7XSC - chains A and E of the 3 polymer chains in the assembly; structure by X-ray diffraction, 2.88 A resolution.

[Chain A]
Protein: P5S-2B10 Heavy chain
From: Homo sapiens
Chain sequence (220 residues; numbered 1 to 220; the number before each row is that of its first residue):
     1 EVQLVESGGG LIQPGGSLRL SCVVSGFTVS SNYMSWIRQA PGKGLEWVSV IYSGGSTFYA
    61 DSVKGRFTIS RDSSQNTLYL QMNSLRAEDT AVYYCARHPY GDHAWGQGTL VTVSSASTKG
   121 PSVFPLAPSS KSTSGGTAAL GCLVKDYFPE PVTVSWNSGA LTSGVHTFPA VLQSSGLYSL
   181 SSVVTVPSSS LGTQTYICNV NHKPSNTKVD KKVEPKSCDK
Disordered / not traced: 1, 129-135, 215-220
Disulfides: Cys22-Cys95, Cys142-Cys198

[Chain E]
Protein: Spike protein S1
From: Severe acute respiratory syndrome coronavirus 2
Notes: fragment: receptor binding domain
Reference sequence: P0DTC2 (SPIKE_SARS2); residue numbers follow UniProt; this construct covers 319-529
Chain sequence (258 residues; numbered 278 to 535; the number before each row is that of its first residue):
   278 MLLVNQSHQG FNKEHTSKMV SAIVLYVLLA AAAHSAFAAD PRVQPTESIV RFPNITNLCP
   338 FGEVFNATRF ASVYAWNRKR ISNCVADYSV LYNSASFSTF KCYGVSPTKL NDLCFTNVYA
   398 DSFVIRGDEV RQIAPGQTGK IADYNYKLPD DFTGCVIAWN SNNLDSKVGG NYNYLYRLFR
   458 KSNLKPFERD ISTEIYQAGS TPCNGVEGFN CYFPLQSYGF QPTNGVGYQP YRVVVLSFEL
   518 LHAPATVCGP KKHHHHHH
Disordered / not traced: 278-333, 527-535
Sequence notes: initiating methionine (278); expression tag (279-318, 530-535)
UniProt features mapped onto this chain:
  - region: Arg403 to Asp405 (Integrin-binding motif), Asn448 to Phe456 (Immunodominant HLA epitope recognized by the CD8+)
  - glycosylation: Thr323 (O-linked (GalNAc) threonine), Ser325 (O-linked (HexNAc...) serine), Asn331 (N-linked (GlcNAc...) (complex) asparagine), Asn343 (N-linked (GlcNAc...) (complex) asparagine)
Disulfides: Cys336-Cys361, Cys379-Cys432, Cys391-Cys525, Cys480-Cys488
From the paper describing this entry:
  - post-translational modification sites: Asn343 (by similarity / conservation)

[How chain A and chain E interact]
Contacting residue pairs (39):
  Val2(A) with Phe486(E), hydrophobic
  Gly26(A) with Asn487(E), hydrogen bond (backbone-side chain)
  Phe27(A) with Ala475(E); Asn487(E)
  Thr28(A) with Ala475(E), hydrogen bond (backbone-backbone); Gly476(E)
  Ser31(A) with Lys458(E), hydrogen bond; Tyr473(E), hydrogen bond (backbone-side chain)
  Asn32(A) with Ala475(E), hydrogen bond (side chain-backbone); Tyr489(E)
  Tyr33(A) with Lys417(E); Tyr421(E); Leu455(E), hydrogen bond (side chain-backbone); Phe456(E), hydrophobic
  Tyr52(A) with Lys417(E); Tyr421(E)
  Ser53(A) with Tyr421(E), hydrogen bond; Arg457(E), hydrogen bond (side chain-backbone); Lys458(E); Tyr473(E)
  Gly54(A) with Tyr421(E), hydrogen bond (backbone-side chain); Arg457(E); Lys458(E); Asn460(E)
  Ser56(A) with Thr415(E); Asp420(E), hydrogen bond; Asn460(E)
  Phe58(A) with Thr415(E); Gly416(E)
  Arg97(A) with Phe486(E); Asn487(E), hydrogen bond; Tyr489(E), hydrogen bond
  Tyr100(A) with Lys417(E), hydrogen bond; Leu455(E), hydrophobic
  Gly101(A) with Phe456(E); Tyr489(E)
  Asp102(A) with Phe486(E); Asn487(E), hydrogen bond (side chain-backbone); Tyr489(E), hydrogen bond
Interface residues without a listed pair, chain A (17 interface residues in all): Gly55
Interface residues without a listed pair, chain E (20 interface residues in all): Ser459, Gln474, Ser477, Gly485
From the paper, about this interface:
  - epitope / paratope residues, chain E: Lys417(E)

[Overview]
The interface between chain A and chain E involves 17 residues on one side and 20 on the other, with 15
hydrogen bonds. Among the polar pairs are Gly26(A)-Asn487(E), Ser31(A)-Lys458(E) and Ser31(A)-Tyr473(E). From
the paper: the epitope/paratope residue Lys417(E); a modification site at Asn343(E).
Here chain A is P5S-2B10 Heavy chain (Homo sapiens) and chain E is Spike protein S1 (Severe acute respiratory
syndrome coronavirus 2). Entry 7XSC (Crystal structure of SARS-CoV-2 spike receptor binding domain bound with
P5S-2B10) was determined by X-ray diffraction (same publication as 7XSB and 7XS8).
